9NSE - chains A and B; structure by X-ray diffraction, 2.24 A resolution.

== Chain A (and B) ==
Protein: Protein (nitric oxide synthase)
Organism: Bos taurus
Notes: EC 1.14.13.39; fragment: heme domain; chain B of this document is another copy of the same molecule, construct and numbering; everything in this record applies to it too
UniProt: P29473 (NOS3_BOVIN); numbering as in UniProt (aligned over 39-482)
Amino-acid sequence (444 residues; each row starts with the number of its first residue):
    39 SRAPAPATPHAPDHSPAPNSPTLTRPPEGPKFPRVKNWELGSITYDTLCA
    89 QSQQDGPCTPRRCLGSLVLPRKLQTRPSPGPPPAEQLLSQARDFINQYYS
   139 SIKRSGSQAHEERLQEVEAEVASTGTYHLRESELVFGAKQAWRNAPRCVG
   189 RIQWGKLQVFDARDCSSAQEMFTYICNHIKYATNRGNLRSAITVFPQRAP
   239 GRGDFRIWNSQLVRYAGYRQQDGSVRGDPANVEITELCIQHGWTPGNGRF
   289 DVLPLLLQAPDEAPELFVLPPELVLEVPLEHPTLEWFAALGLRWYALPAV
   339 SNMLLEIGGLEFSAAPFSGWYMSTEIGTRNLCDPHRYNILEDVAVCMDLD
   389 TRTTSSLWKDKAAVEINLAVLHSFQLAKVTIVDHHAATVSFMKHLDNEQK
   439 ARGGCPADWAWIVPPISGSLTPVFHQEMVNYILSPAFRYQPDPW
Not modelled in the structure: 39-66 (chain B: 39-68)
Curated features (UniProtKB/Swiss-Prot):
  - binding site (Zn(2+)): Cys96, Cys101
  - binding site ((6R)-L-erythro-5,6,7,8-tetrahydrobiopterin): Ser104, Ala448, Trp449, Phe462
  - binding site (heme b): Cys186, Tyr477
  - binding site (L-arginine): Gln249, Trp358, Tyr359, Glu363, Asn368
  - modified residue: Ser116 (Phosphoserine)

== How chain A and chain B interact ==
Residue-residue contacts - 131 pairs, chain A then chain B:
  Gly67(A) - Arg109(B)
  Pro71(A) - Arg100(B)
  Pro71(A) - Leu102(B)  hydrophobic
  Arg72(A) - Leu105(B)
  Arg72(A) - Arg109(B)
  Trp76(A) - Val106(B)
  Trp76(A) - His373(B)
  Glu77(A) - Pro372(B)
  Glu77(A) - His373(B)
  Tyr83(A) - Arg109(B)
  Cys87(A) - Arg99(B)  hydrogen bond (backbone-side chain)
  Ala88(A) - Arg99(B)  hydrogen bond (backbone-side chain)
  Ser90(A) - Arg99(B)  hydrogen bond (backbone-side chain)
  Gln91(A) - Arg99(B)
  Asp93(A) - Pro98(B)
  Gly94(A) - Pro98(B)  hydrogen bond (backbone-backbone)
  Cys96(A) - Cys96(B)  hydrophobic
  Cys96(A) - Thr97(B)
  Cys96(A) - Pro98(B)
  Cys96(A) - Cys101(B)  hydrophobic
  Thr97(A) - Cys96(B)
  Pro98(A) - Asp93(B)
  Pro98(A) - Gly94(B)  hydrogen bond (backbone-backbone)
  Pro98(A) - Cys96(B)
  Arg99(A) - Ser90(B)
  Arg99(A) - Tyr469(B)
  Arg100(A) - Lys69(B)
  Arg100(A) - Val467(B)
  Arg100(A) - Asn468(B)
  Arg100(A) - Tyr469(B)
  Cys101(A) - Cys96(B)  hydrophobic
  Cys101(A) - Cys101(B)  hydrophobic
  Cys101(A) - Val467(B)
  Cys101(A) - Asn468(B)  hydrogen bond (backbone-backbone)
  Leu102(A) - Pro71(B)  hydrophobic
  Leu102(A) - Val467(B)  hydrophobic
  Ser104(A) - Trp447(B)
  Ser104(A) - Glu465(B)
  Ser104(A) - Met466(B)  hydrogen bond (side chain-backbone)
  Leu105(A) - Arg72(B)
  Leu105(A) - Glu465(B)
  Leu105(A) - Met466(B)
  Val106(A) - Trp76(B)
  Val106(A) - Glu465(B)  hydrogen bond (backbone-side chain)
  Leu107(A) - Trp76(B)  hydrophobic
  Thr366(A) - Ser457(B)
  Arg367(A) - Ser457(B)
  Arg367(A) - Phe462(B)
  Arg367(A) - His463(B)
  Asp371(A) - His463(B)
  Pro372(A) - Glu77(B)
  His373(A) - Trp76(B)
  His373(A) - Glu77(B)
  His373(A) - His463(B)
  Leu378(A) - Leu458(B)  hydrophobic
  Thr392(A) - Asp421(B)  hydrogen bond
  Thr392(A) - His423(B)
  Thr392(A) - Ala424(B)
  Ser393(A) - Leu406(B)
  Ser393(A) - Leu409(B)
  Ser393(A) - Gln413(B)
  Ser393(A) - Asp421(B)  hydrogen bond (backbone-side chain)
  Ser394(A) - Leu406(B)
  Leu395(A) - Val402(B)
  Leu395(A) - Asn405(B)
  Leu395(A) - Leu406(B)
  Leu395(A) - Leu409(B)  hydrophobic
  Leu395(A) - His422(B)
  Lys397(A) - His423(B)
  Lys397(A) - Leu458(B)
  Asp398(A) - Val402(B)
  Asp398(A) - His422(B)  salt bridge
  Asp398(A) - His423(B)  salt bridge
  Asp398(A) - Ser455(B)  hydrogen bond
  Asp398(A) - Leu458(B)
  Lys399(A) - Val402(B)
  Lys399(A) - Leu406(B)
  Ala401(A) - Leu458(B)  hydrophobic
  Val402(A) - Leu395(B)
  Val402(A) - Lys399(B)
  Glu403(A) - Lys399(B)
  Asn405(A) - Leu395(B)
  Leu406(A) - Ser393(B)
  Leu406(A) - Ser394(B)
  Leu406(A) - Leu395(B)
  Leu406(A) - Lys399(B)
  Leu409(A) - Ser393(B)
  Leu409(A) - Leu395(B)  hydrophobic
  Gln413(A) - Ser393(B)
  Asp421(A) - Thr392(B)  hydrogen bond
  Asp421(A) - Ser393(B)  hydrogen bond (side chain-backbone)
  His422(A) - Leu395(B)
  His422(A) - Asp398(B)  salt bridge
  His423(A) - Thr392(B)
  His423(A) - Asp398(B)  salt bridge
  Trp447(A) - Ser104(B)
  Trp447(A) - Ala448(B)  hydrophobic
  Ala448(A) - Trp447(B)  hydrophobic
  Pro453(A) - Ser455(B)
  Pro453(A) - Gly456(B)  hydrogen bond (backbone-backbone)
  Pro453(A) - Ser457(B)  hydrogen bond (backbone-backbone)
  Ile454(A) - Ser455(B)
  Ser455(A) - Asp398(B)  hydrogen bond
  Ser455(A) - Pro453(B)
  Ser455(A) - Ile454(B)
  Ser455(A) - Ser455(B)
  Gly456(A) - Pro453(B)  hydrogen bond (backbone-backbone)
  Ser457(A) - Thr366(B)
  Ser457(A) - Arg367(B)
  Ser457(A) - Pro453(B)  hydrogen bond (backbone-backbone)
  Leu458(A) - Thr366(B)
  Leu458(A) - Leu378(B)  hydrophobic
  Leu458(A) - Lys397(B)
  Leu458(A) - Asp398(B)
  Leu458(A) - Ala401(B)  hydrophobic
  Phe462(A) - Arg367(B)
  His463(A) - Asp371(B)
  His463(A) - Pro372(B)
  His463(A) - His373(B)
  Glu465(A) - Ser104(B)
  Glu465(A) - Leu105(B)
  Glu465(A) - Val106(B)  hydrogen bond (side chain-backbone)
  Met466(A) - Ser104(B)  hydrogen bond (backbone-side chain)
  Met466(A) - Leu105(B)
  Val467(A) - Arg100(B)
  Val467(A) - Cys101(B)
  Val467(A) - Leu102(B)  hydrophobic
  Asn468(A) - Arg100(B)
  Asn468(A) - Cys101(B)  hydrogen bond (backbone-backbone)
  Tyr469(A) - Arg99(B)
  Tyr469(A) - Arg100(B)
Interface residues without a listed pair, chain A (64 interface residues in all): Gln92, Gly103, Ala424
Interface residues without a listed pair, chain B (62 interface residues in all): Cys87, Gln92, Gly103, Leu107, Glu403

== Overview ==
64 residues of chain A face 62 of chain B across their interface; the contacts include 21 hydrogen bonds and 4
salt bridges. Among the polar pairs are Asp398(A)-His422(B), Asp398(A)-His423(B) and Cys87(A)-Arg99(B).
Both chains are Protein (nitric oxide synthase) (Bos taurus). Entry 9NSE (Bovine endothelial nitric oxide
synthase, ethyl-isoselenourea complex) was determined by X-ray diffraction (same publication as 1D1W and
1ED4).
